PDB entry 5F8E | X-ray diffraction, 2.90 A resolution | chains A and B

# Chain A (and B)
Molecule: Methyltransferase
Organism: Mycobacterium tuberculosis H37Rv
Notes: chain B of this document is another copy of the same molecule, construct and numbering; everything in this record applies to it too
Reference sequence: O53532 (O53532_MYCTU); residue numbers follow UniProt; this construct covers 6-353
Chain sequence (377 residues; row label = number of the first residue in the row; numbers below 1 keep their minus sign (Met-15 is residue -15)):
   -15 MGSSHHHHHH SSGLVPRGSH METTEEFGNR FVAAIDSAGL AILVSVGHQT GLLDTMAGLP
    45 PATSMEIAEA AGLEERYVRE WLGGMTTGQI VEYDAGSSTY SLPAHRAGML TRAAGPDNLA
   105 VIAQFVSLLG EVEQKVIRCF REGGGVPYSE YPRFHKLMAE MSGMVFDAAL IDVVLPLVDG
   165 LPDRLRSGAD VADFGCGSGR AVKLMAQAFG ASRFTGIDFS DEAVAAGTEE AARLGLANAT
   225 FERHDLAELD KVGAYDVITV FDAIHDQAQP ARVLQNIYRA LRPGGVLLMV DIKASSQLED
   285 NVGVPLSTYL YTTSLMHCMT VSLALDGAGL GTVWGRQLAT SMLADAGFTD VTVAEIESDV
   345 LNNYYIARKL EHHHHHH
Disordered / not traced: -15 to 4, 358-361 (chain B: -15 to 5, 356-361)
Construct notes: expression tag (-15 to 5, 354-361)
Modified residues: Cys302 (3-sulfinoalanine; CSD)
Ligand contacts: S-adenosylhomocysteine (SAH): Tyr132, Met142, Ala143, Ser146, Phe150, Gly179, Cys180, Gly181, Asp202, Phe203, Ser204, His228, Asp229, Leu230, Phe245, Asp246, Ala247, Gln251

# Chain A / chain B interface
Pairs across the interface (151):
  Glu6(A) - His89(B)  hydrogen bond (backbone-side chain)
  Glu6(A) - Arg90(B)  salt bridge
  Thr7(A) - His89(B)
  Thr8(A) - His89(B)  hydrogen bond (side chain-backbone)
  Thr8(A) - Met93(B)
  Phe11(A) - Arg90(B)
  Phe11(A) - Leu94(B)  hydrophobic
  Gly12(A) - Leu103(B)
  Arg14(A) - Gly72(B)  hydrogen bond (side chain-backbone)
  Arg14(A) - Gln73(B)  hydrogen bond (side chain-backbone)
  Arg14(A) - Arg90(B)
  Phe15(A) - Val28(B)  hydrophobic
  Phe15(A) - Leu103(B)
  Val16(A) - Leu290(B)  hydrophobic
  Ile19(A) - Ala107(B)  hydrophobic
  Ile19(A) - Tyr293(B)  hydrophobic
  Asp20(A) - Leu290(B)  hydrogen bond (side chain-backbone)
  Asp20(A) - Ser291(B)
  Asp20(A) - Thr292(B)  hydrogen bond (side chain-backbone)
  Asp20(A) - Tyr293(B)  hydrogen bond (side chain-backbone)
  Ser21(A) - Ser21(B)
  Ala22(A) - Ala22(B)  hydrophobic
  Gly23(A) - Thr296(B)
  Leu24(A) - Thr292(B)
  Ile26(A) - Glu117(B)
  Ile26(A) - Met300(B)  hydrophobic
  Leu27(A) - Thr296(B)
  Leu27(A) - Leu299(B)  hydrophobic
  Val28(A) - Phe15(B)  hydrophobic
  Ser29(A) - Glu117(B)  hydrogen bond
  Val30(A) - Glu117(B)
  Val30(A) - Ile121(B)  hydrophobic
  Val30(A) - Phe124(B)  hydrophobic
  Gln33(A) - Glu117(B)  hydrogen bond
  Gln33(A) - Gln118(B)  hydrogen bond
  Gln33(A) - Ile121(B)
  Gln33(A) - Arg125(B)  hydrogen bond (backbone-side chain)
  Thr34(A) - Ile121(B)
  Thr34(A) - Phe124(B)
  Thr34(A) - Arg125(B)
  Leu36(A) - Phe124(B)  hydrophobic
  Leu57(A) - Phe124(B)
  Leu57(A) - Arg125(B)
  Glu58(A) - Cys123(B)
  Glu58(A) - Phe124(B)  hydrogen bond (backbone-backbone)
  Glu58(A) - Gly127(B)
  Arg60(A) - Met303(B)
  Arg60(A) - Gly313(B)  hydrogen bond (side chain-backbone)
  Arg60(A) - Leu314(B)  hydrogen bond (side chain-backbone)
  Tyr61(A) - Cys123(B)
  Tyr61(A) - Phe124(B)
  Tyr61(A) - Gly128(B)  hydrogen bond (side chain-backbone)
  Tyr61(A) - Gly129(B)
  Tyr61(A) - Leu299(B)
  Tyr61(A) - Met303(B)  hydrophobic
  Tyr61(A) - Thr304(B)  hydrogen bond
  Tyr61(A) - Leu307(B)  hydrophobic
  Val62(A) - Phe124(B)
  Glu64(A) - Tyr295(B)
  Glu64(A) - Ser298(B)  hydrogen bond
  Glu64(A) - Leu299(B)
  Glu64(A) - Met303(B)
  Trp65(A) - Phe124(B)  hydrophobic
  Gly67(A) - Leu282(B)
  Gly67(A) - Tyr295(B)
  Gly68(A) - Thr292(B)
  Gly68(A) - Tyr295(B)
  Thr71(A) - Asn285(B)
  Thr71(A) - Ser291(B)
  Thr71(A) - Thr292(B)  hydrogen bond
  Thr71(A) - Tyr295(B)
  Gly72(A) - Arg14(B)  hydrogen bond (backbone-side chain)
  Gly72(A) - Thr292(B)  hydrogen bond (backbone-side chain)
  Gln73(A) - Arg14(B)
  Tyr77(A) - Leu282(B)  hydrophobic
  Tyr77(A) - Glu283(B)
  Ala79(A) - Glu283(B)
  Tyr84(A) - Leu282(B)
  His89(A) - Glu6(B)  salt bridge
  His89(A) - Thr7(B)
  His89(A) - Thr8(B)
  Arg90(A) - Glu6(B)  salt bridge
  Arg90(A) - Phe11(B)
  Arg90(A) - Arg14(B)
  Met93(A) - Thr8(B)
  Met93(A) - Gly12(B)
  Leu94(A) - Phe11(B)  hydrophobic
  Leu103(A) - Phe15(B)  hydrophobic
  Ala107(A) - Ile19(B)  hydrophobic
  Val110(A) - Ala22(B)  hydrophobic
  Val110(A) - Ile26(B)
  Ser111(A) - Gly114(B)
  Ser111(A) - Glu117(B)  hydrogen bond
  Glu115(A) - Gly114(B)
  Glu117(A) - Ser29(B)  hydrogen bond
  Glu117(A) - Gln33(B)  hydrogen bond
  Glu117(A) - Ser111(B)  hydrogen bond
  Glu117(A) - Arg137(B)  salt bridge
  Gln118(A) - Gln33(B)  hydrogen bond
  Gln118(A) - Arg137(B)
  Ile121(A) - Gln33(B)
  Ile121(A) - Thr34(B)
  Cys123(A) - Glu58(B)
  Cys123(A) - Tyr61(B)
  Phe124(A) - Val30(B)  hydrophobic
  Phe124(A) - Leu36(B)  hydrophobic
  Phe124(A) - Leu57(B)
  Phe124(A) - Glu58(B)  hydrogen bond (backbone-backbone)
  Phe124(A) - Tyr61(B)  hydrophobic
  Phe124(A) - Val62(B)
  Arg125(A) - Gln33(B)  hydrogen bond (side chain-backbone)
  Arg125(A) - Thr34(B)
  Arg125(A) - Leu57(B)
  Gly127(A) - Glu58(B)
  Gly128(A) - Tyr61(B)  hydrogen bond (backbone-side chain)
  Gly129(A) - Tyr61(B)
  Arg137(A) - Glu117(B)  salt bridge
  Arg137(A) - Gln118(B)
  Leu282(A) - Tyr77(B)  hydrophobic
  Leu282(A) - Tyr84(B)  hydrophobic
  Glu283(A) - Tyr77(B)
  Glu283(A) - Ala79(B)
  Val286(A) - Thr71(B)
  Pro289(A) - Asp20(B)
  Leu290(A) - Val16(B)  hydrophobic
  Leu290(A) - Asp20(B)  hydrogen bond (backbone-side chain)
  Ser291(A) - Thr71(B)
  Thr292(A) - Asp20(B)
  Thr292(A) - Leu27(B)
  Thr292(A) - Gly68(B)
  Thr292(A) - Thr71(B)  hydrogen bond
  Thr292(A) - Gly72(B)
  Tyr293(A) - Asp20(B)  hydrogen bond (backbone-side chain)
  Tyr295(A) - Glu64(B)
  Tyr295(A) - Gly67(B)
  Tyr295(A) - Gly68(B)
  Tyr295(A) - Thr71(B)
  Thr296(A) - Gly23(B)
  Thr296(A) - Leu27(B)
  Ser298(A) - Glu64(B)  hydrogen bond
  Leu299(A) - Tyr61(B)
  Leu299(A) - Glu64(B)
  Met300(A) - Ile26(B)  hydrophobic
  Met303(A) - Arg60(B)  hydrogen bond
  Met303(A) - Tyr61(B)  hydrophobic
  Met303(A) - Glu64(B)
  Thr304(A) - Tyr61(B)  hydrogen bond
  Leu307(A) - Arg60(B)
  Leu307(A) - Tyr61(B)
  Gly313(A) - Arg60(B)  hydrogen bond (backbone-side chain)
  Leu314(A) - Arg60(B)
Interface residues without a listed pair, chain A (84 interface residues in all): Ala18, Ala25, Thr70, Ile74, Ala104, Gln108, Leu113, Gly114, Asn285, Gly315
Interface residues without a listed pair, chain B (85 interface residues in all): Ala18, Leu24, Ala25, Trp65, Thr70, Ile74, Ile106, Val110, Glu115, Glu126, Val286, Gly287, Val288, Pro289, Gly315

# Overview
84 residues of chain A face 85 of chain B across their interface; the contacts include 35 hydrogen bonds and 5
salt bridges. Among the polar pairs are Glu6(A)-Arg90(B), His89(A)-Glu6(B) and Glu117(A)-Arg137(B). Chain A
binds S-adenosylhomocysteine.
Chain A and chain B are both Methyltransferase (Mycobacterium tuberculosis H37Rv); the structure, Rv2258c-SAH,
was determined by X-ray diffraction together with 5F8F from the same study.
